Entry 4QEU (X-ray diffraction, 1.50 A resolution); this record covers chain A.

Chain A:
Protein: Bromodomain-containing protein 2
Source organism: Homo sapiens
Reference sequence: P25440 (BRD2_HUMAN); numbering as in UniProt (aligned over 344-455)
Amino-acid sequence (114 residues; row label = number of the first residue in the row):
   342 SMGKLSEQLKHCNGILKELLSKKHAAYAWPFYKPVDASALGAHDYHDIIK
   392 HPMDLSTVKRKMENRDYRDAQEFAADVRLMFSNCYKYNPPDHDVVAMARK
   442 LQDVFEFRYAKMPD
Unresolved in the structure: 342-343
Differences from the reference sequence: expression tag (342-343); engineered mutation Ala383 (Leu in P25440)
Curated features (UniProtKB/Swiss-Prot):
  - mutagenesis: Val376 (V376A: Abolished binding to histone H4 acetylated at 'Lys-12' (H4K12ac)), Leu381 (L381A: Reduced binding to histone H4 acetylated at 'Lys-12' (H4K12ac)), Asn429 (N429A: Abolished binding to histone H4 acetylated at 'Lys-12' (H4K12ac))

Summary:
UniProt lists 3 mutagenesis sites.
Chain A is Bromodomain-containing protein 2 (Homo sapiens); the structure, Crystal structure of BRD2(BD2)
mutant in free form, was determined by X-ray diffraction together with 4QEV and 4QEW from the same study.
